PDB entry 4HV3 | X-ray diffraction, 1.54 A resolution | chain A

[Chain A]
Name: Ricin
Source organism: Ricinus communis
Notes: EC 3.2.2.22
UniProtKB: P02879 (RICI_RICCO); residues 1-267 here correspond to UniProt positions 36-302 (UniProt number = residue number + 35)
Chain sequence (268 residues; each row starts with the number of its first residue; numbering starts at 0):
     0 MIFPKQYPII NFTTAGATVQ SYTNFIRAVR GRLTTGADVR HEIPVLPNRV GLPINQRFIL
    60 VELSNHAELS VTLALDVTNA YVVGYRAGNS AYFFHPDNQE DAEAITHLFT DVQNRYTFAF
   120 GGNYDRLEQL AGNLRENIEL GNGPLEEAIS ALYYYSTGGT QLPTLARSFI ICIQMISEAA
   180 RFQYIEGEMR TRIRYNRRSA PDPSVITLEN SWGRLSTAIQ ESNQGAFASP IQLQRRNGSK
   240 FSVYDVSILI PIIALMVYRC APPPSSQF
Sequence notes: expression tag (0)
Small-molecule neighbours:
  - 19L ((2S)-2-[[(2S)-2-[(2-azanyl-4-oxidanylidene-1H-pteridin-7-yl)carbonylamino]-3-oxidanyl-propanoyl]amino]-3-(1H-indol-3-yl)propanoic acid): Asn-78, Ala-79, Tyr-80, Val-81, Phe-93, Gly-121, Asn-122, Tyr-123, Ile-172, Ser-176, Glu-177, Arg-180, Glu-208, Asn-209, Trp-211, Gly-212, Val-256, Arg-258
  - malonic acid (MLA): Gly-142, Asn-195, Arg-196, Arg-197
What the authors report for this chain:
  - binding site for 19L: Asn-209, Arg-258
  - catalytic residues: Arg-180 (citing earlier work)

[In short]
Chain A binds compound 19L and malonic acid. The paper reports the catalytic residue Arg-180; a binding site
for 19L at Asn-209 and Arg-258.
Chain A is Ricin (Ricinus communis); the structure, Structure of Ricin A chain bound with
N-(N-(pterin-7-yl)carbonyl-L-serinyl)-L-tryptophan, was determined by X-ray diffraction (same publication as
4HUO, 4HUP and 4HV7).
